PDB entry 4UUU | X-ray diffraction, 1.71 A resolution | chains A and B

Chain A (and B):
Protein: Cystathionine beta-synthase
Organism: Homo sapiens
Notes: EC 4.2.1.22; fragment: regulatory domain, residues 406-547; chain B of this document is another copy of the same molecule, construct and numbering; everything in this record applies to it too
UniProtKB: P35520 (CBS_HUMAN); numbering as in UniProt; present here: 406-515, 526-547
Amino-acid sequence (155 residues; each row starts with the number of its first residue; note: 416 numbers in that range are skipped by the numbering (no residue carries them; nothing is unmodelled there); numbers below 1 keep their minus sign (Met-23 is residue -23)):
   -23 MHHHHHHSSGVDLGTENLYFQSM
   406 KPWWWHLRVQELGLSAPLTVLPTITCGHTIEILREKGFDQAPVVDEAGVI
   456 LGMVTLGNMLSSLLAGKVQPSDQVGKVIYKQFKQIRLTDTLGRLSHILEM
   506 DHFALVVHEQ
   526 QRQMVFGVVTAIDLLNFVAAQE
Not modelled in the structure: -23 to -8, 546-547 (chain B: -23 to -15)
Differences from the reference sequence: expression tag (-23 to -1)
Swiss-Prot annotation at these positions:
  - natural variant: Pro422 (P422L: In CBSD), Pro427 (P427L: In CBSD), Thr434 (T434N: In CBSD), Ile435 (I435T: In CBSD), Arg439 (R439Q: In CBSD), Asp444 (D444N: In CBSD), Ala446 (A446S: In CBSD), Val449 (V449G: In CBSD), Val454 (V454E: In CBSD), Leu456 (L456P: In CBSD), Ser466 (S466L: In CBSD), Arg491 (R491C: In CBSD), 5 further natural variant entries in UniProt
Residues lining bound ligands: S-adenosylmethionine (SAM): Ala421, Pro422, Leu423, Lys441, Gly442, Phe443, Asp444, Gln445, Ala446, Pro447, His507, Val533, Val534, Thr535, Ile537, Asp538
From the paper describing this entry:
  - conformationally variable residues (domain motion): Pro422 to Leu423, Phe443 to Gln445, Gly480 to Phe487
  - binding site for S-adenosylmethionine: Pro422, Leu423, Phe443 to Gln445, Val533, Thr535, Asp538
  - mutagenesis - F443A (>5 degC), Q445A (>5 degC), T535A (>5 degC): decreased stability
  - mutagenesis - D444A, H507A: unchanged stability
  - mutagenesis - F443A (10-20-fold), D444A (10-20-fold), Q445A (10-20-fold), D538A: decreased binding to S-adenosylmethionine
  - mutagenesis - H507A, T535A: unchanged binding to S-adenosylmethionine
  - mutagenesis - F443A, D444A, H507A, T535A: unchanged binding to serine
  - mutagenesis - Q445A: abolished binding to serine
  - mutagenesis - D538A: decreased stability in response to serine
  - disease-associated variants - S466L: increased catalytic activity (citing earlier work)

How chain A and chain B interact:
Contacting residue pairs (33; chain A residue first):
  Trp409(A) with Leu469(B), hydrophobic
  Ile435(A) with Ile537(B); Asn541(B)
  Arg439(A) with Ile537(B); Asn541(B)
  Asp444(A) with Asp444(B)
  Leu461(A) with Ile537(B), hydrophobic; Leu540(B), hydrophobic
  Leu465(A) with Leu539(B), hydrophobic; Leu540(B), hydrophobic
  Ser466(A) with Glu504(B), hydrogen bond
  Leu468(A) with Val543(B), hydrophobic
  Leu469(A) with Trp409(B), hydrophobic; Trp410(B), hydrophobic; Ser500(B); Glu504(B)
  Ala470(A) with Glu-8(B); Met-1(B)
  Pro475(A) with Ala544(B), hydrophobic; Glu547(B)
  Ser500(A) with Leu469(B)
  Glu504(A) with Ser466(B), hydrogen bond; Leu469(B)
  His507(A) with Asp444(B), salt bridge; His507(B), hydrogen bond
  Ile537(A) with Ile435(B); Arg439(B); Leu461(B), hydrophobic
  Leu539(A) with Leu465(B), hydrophobic
  Leu540(A) with Leu461(B); Leu465(B), hydrophobic; Leu468(B), hydrophobic
  Asn541(A) with Arg439(B), hydrogen bond
Other interface residues (no listed pair), chain A (25 interface residues in all): Trp410, Gly432, Gly442, Met464, Leu503, Ala536, Ala544
Other interface residues (no listed pair), chain B (29 interface residues in all): Pro407, Gly432, Gly442, Met464, Pro475, Leu503, Ala536

Overview:
25 residues of chain A face 29 of chain B across their interface, with 4 hydrogen bonds and 1 salt bridge.
Among the polar pairs are His507(A)-Asp444(B), Ser466(A)-Glu504(B) and His507(A)-His507(B). The paper reports
a binding site for S-adenosylmethionine at Pro422(A), Leu423(A) and Phe443(A) among others; F443A, D444A and
Q445A of chain A, among others, reduce binding to S-adenosylmethionine; 7 substitutions were tested in all.
Chain A and chain B are both Cystathionine beta-synthase (Homo sapiens); the structure, 1.7 A resolution
structure of human cystathionine beta-synthase regulatory domain (del 516-525) in complex with SAM, was
determined by X-ray diffraction.
